PDB entry 6DLB | X-ray diffraction, 2.20 A resolution | chains H and L

Chain H:
Protein: CH65:1203d4 Fab heavy chain
Organism: Homo sapiens
Notes: antibody fragment or engineered binder
Sequence (229 residues; each row starts with the number of its first residue; a row labelled like 82A-82C holds insertion residues (82A, then the next letters in order)):
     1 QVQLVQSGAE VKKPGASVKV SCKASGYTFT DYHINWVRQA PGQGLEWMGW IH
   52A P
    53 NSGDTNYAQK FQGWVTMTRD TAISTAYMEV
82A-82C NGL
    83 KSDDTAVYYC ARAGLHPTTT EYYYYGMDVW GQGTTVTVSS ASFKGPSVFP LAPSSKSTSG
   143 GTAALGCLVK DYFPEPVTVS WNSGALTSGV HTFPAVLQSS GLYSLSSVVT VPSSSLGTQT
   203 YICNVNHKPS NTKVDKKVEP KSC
Disordered / not traced: 224-225
Cystine bridges: Cys-22/Cys-92, Cys-149/Cys-205

Chain L:
Protein: CH65:1203d4 Fab light chain
Organism: Homo sapiens
Notes: antibody fragment or engineered binder
Sequence (214 residues; row label = number of the first residue in the row; note: 1 number in that range is skipped by the numbering (no residue carries it; nothing is unmodelled there)):
     1 QSVLTQPPS
    11 VSVAPGQTAR ITCGGNDIGR KSVHWNQQKP GQAPVLVVCY DSDRPSGIPE RFSGSNSGNT
    71 ATLTISRVEA GDEADYYCQV WDSSSDHVIF GGGTKLTVLG QPKANPTVTL FPPSSEELQA
   131 NKATLVCLIS DFYPGAVTVA WKADSSPVKA GVETTTPSKQ SNNKYAASSY LSLTPEQWKS
   191 HRSYSCQVTH EGSTVEKTVA PTECS
Disordered / not traced: 1, 213-215
Cystine bridges: Cys-23/Cys-88, Cys-137/Cys-196

Chain H / chain L interface:
Contacting residue pairs (79; chain H residue first):
  Val-37(H) with Phe-100(L), hydrophobic
  Gln-39(H) with Gln-38(L), hydrogen bond; Tyr-87(L), hydrogen bond
  Gln-43(H) with Tyr-87(L)
  Gly-44(H) with Tyr-87(L)
  Leu-45(H) with Tyr-87(L); Phe-100(L)
  Trp-47(H) with Asp-96(L); His-97(L); Val-98(L)
  Trp-50(H) with Trp-91(L); Asp-96(L)
  Asn-58(H) with Asp-96(L), hydrogen bond (side chain-backbone)
  Ala-60(H) with His-97(L)
  Gln-61(H) with His-97(L), hydrogen bond (backbone-side chain)
  Tyr-91(H) with Gln-38(L), hydrogen bond; Ala-43(L), hydrophobic; Pro-44(L)
  Leu-97(H) with His-34(L); Leu-46(L), hydrophobic; Tyr-50(L)
  His-98(H) with Tyr-50(L), hydrogen bond (backbone-side chain)
  Thr-100(H) with Tyr-50(L)
  Glu-103(H) with Arg-30(L)
  Tyr-104(H) with Lys-31(L); Ser-32(L), hydrogen bond (side chain-backbone); Val-90(L); Trp-91(L), hydrogen bond (side chain-backbone)
  Tyr-106(H) with Gln-89(L); Trp-91(L), hydrophobic; Val-98(L), hydrophobic
  Met-109(H) with Leu-46(L); Gln-89(L); Val-98(L), hydrophobic; Phe-100(L), hydrophobic
  Trp-112(H) with Asn-36(L); Pro-44(L); Phe-100(L), hydrophobic
  Gly-113(H) with Ala-43(L)
  Phe-131(H) with Ser-124(L); Glu-126(L); Glu-127(L)
  Pro-132(H) with Ser-124(L); Glu-126(L)
  Leu-133(H) with Phe-121(L), hydrophobic
  Ala-134(H) with Phe-121(L)
  Ser-136(H) with Phe-121(L)
  Lys-138(H) with Lys-207(L)
  Ser-139(H) with Thr-117(L); Val-118(L), hydrogen bond (side chain-backbone); Thr-119(L); Lys-207(L)
  Ala-146(H) with Phe-121(L)
  Leu-150(H) with Thr-134(L); Tyr-180(L), hydrophobic
  Lys-152(H) with Glu-127(L), salt bridge; Lys-132(L); Thr-134(L)
  His-173(H) with Gln-170(L), hydrogen bond; Ala-176(L)
  Phe-175(H) with Leu-138(L), hydrophobic; Ile-139(L); Ala-177(L)
  Pro-176(H) with Thr-165(L); Ser-178(L)
  Ala-177(H) with Thr-165(L)
  Val-178(H) with Glu-163(L); Thr-165(L); Tyr-180(L), hydrophobic
  Leu-179(H) with Glu-163(L)
  Gln-180(H) with Glu-163(L)
  Ser-181(H) with Glu-163(L), hydrogen bond
  Ser-186(H) with Tyr-180(L)
  Leu-187(H) with Tyr-180(L)
  Ser-188(H) with Val-136(L); Tyr-180(L), hydrogen bond
  Val-190(H) with Phe-121(L), hydrophobic; Leu-138(L), hydrophobic
  Lys-218(H) with Glu-126(L), salt bridge
Also at the interface, not in a pair above, chain H (48 interface residues in all): Asn-35, Tyr-105, Gly-108, Asp-110, Gln-114
Also at the interface, not in a pair above, chain L (44 interface residues in all): Gln-42, Cys-49, Gly-102, Ser-140, Thr-164, Ser-168

In short:
Chain H and chain L form an interface of 48 and 44 residues respectively; the contacts include 12 hydrogen
bonds and 2 salt bridges. Polar pairs include Lys-152(H)/Glu-127(L), Lys-218(H)/Glu-126(L) and
Gln-39(H)/Gln-38(L).
Here chain H is CH65:1203d4 Fab heavy chain and chain L is CH65:1203d4 Fab light chain, both from Homo
sapiens. Entry 6DLB (Crystal Structure of an influenza A hemagglutinin antibody Fab CH65:1203d4 chimera) was
determined by X-ray diffraction together with 6DL8 and 6DLA from the same study.
